PDB entry 3PAW | X-ray diffraction, 6.61 A resolution (low resolution: residue-level contacts below are approximate; hydrogen-bond / salt-bridge calls are withheld) | chains A and B

# Chain A (and B)
Name: Ribonucleoside-diphosphate reductase large chain 1
From: Saccharomyces cerevisiae
Notes: EC 1.17.4.1; chain B of this document is another copy of the same molecule, construct and numbering; everything in this record applies to it too
UniProtKB: P21524 (RIR1_YEAST); numbering as in UniProt (aligned over 1-888)
Sequence (888 residues; numbered 1 to 888; the number before each row is that of its first residue):
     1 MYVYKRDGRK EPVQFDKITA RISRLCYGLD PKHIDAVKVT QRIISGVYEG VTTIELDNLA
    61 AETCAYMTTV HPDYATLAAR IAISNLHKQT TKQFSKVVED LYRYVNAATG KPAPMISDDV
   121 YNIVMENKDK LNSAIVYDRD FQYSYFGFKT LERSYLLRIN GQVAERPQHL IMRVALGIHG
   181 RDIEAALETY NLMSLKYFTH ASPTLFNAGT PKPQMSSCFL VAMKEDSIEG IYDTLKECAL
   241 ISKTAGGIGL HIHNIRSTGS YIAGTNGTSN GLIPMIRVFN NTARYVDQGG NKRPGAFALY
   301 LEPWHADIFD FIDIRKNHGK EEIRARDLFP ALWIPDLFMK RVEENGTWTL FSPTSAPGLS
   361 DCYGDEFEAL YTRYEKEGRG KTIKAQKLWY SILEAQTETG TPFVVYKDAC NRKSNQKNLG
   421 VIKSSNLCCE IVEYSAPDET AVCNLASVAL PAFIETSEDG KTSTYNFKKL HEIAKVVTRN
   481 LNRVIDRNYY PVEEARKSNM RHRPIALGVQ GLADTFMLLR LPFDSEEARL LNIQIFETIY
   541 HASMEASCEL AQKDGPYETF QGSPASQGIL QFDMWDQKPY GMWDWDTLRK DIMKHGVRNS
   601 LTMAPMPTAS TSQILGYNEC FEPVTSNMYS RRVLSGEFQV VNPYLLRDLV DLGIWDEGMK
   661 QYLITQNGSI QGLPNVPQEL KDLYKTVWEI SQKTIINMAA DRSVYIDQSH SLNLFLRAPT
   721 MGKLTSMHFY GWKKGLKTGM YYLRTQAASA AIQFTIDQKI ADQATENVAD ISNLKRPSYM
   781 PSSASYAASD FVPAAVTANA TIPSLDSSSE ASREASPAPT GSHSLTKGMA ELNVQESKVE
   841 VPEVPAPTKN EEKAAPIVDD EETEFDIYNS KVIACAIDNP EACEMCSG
Unresolved in the structure: 631-637, 747-888

# How chain A and chain B interact
Contacting residue pairs - 15 pairs, chain A then chain B:
  Tyr232(A) with Lys236(B)
  Lys236(A) with Tyr232(B)
  Thr265(A) with Gln288(B)
  Asn266(A) with Gly290(B)
  Thr268(A) with Gly290(B); Asn291(B)
  Pro274(A) with Tyr285(B)
  Arg277(A) with Asn281(B)
  Val278(A) with Asn281(B)
  Asn281(A) with Arg277(B); Val278(B)
  Tyr285(A) with Pro274(B)
  Gly289(A) with Thr265(B)
  Gly290(A) with Asn266(B); Gly267(B)
Other interface residues (no listed pair), chain A (14 interface residues in all): Ile228, Gly267
Other interface residues (no listed pair), chain B (16 interface residues in all): Ala239, Lys243, Thr268

# Summary
14 residues of chain A and 16 residues of chain B are in contact.
Chain A and chain B are both Ribonucleoside-diphosphate reductase large chain 1 (Saccharomyces cerevisiae);
the structure, Low resolution X-ray crystal structure of Yeast Rnr1p with dATP bound in the A-site, was
determined by X-ray diffraction together with 3HNC, 3HNE, 3HNF and 2WGH from the same study.
